Entry 6UCV (electron microscopy, 4.10 A resolution (low resolution: residue-level contacts below are approximate; hydrogen-bond / salt-bridge calls are withheld)); this record covers chains A and D of the 20 polymer chains in the assembly.

[Chain A]
Molecule: Mitochondrial import receptor subunit TOM40
Organism: Saccharomyces cerevisiae (strain ATCC 204508 / S288c)
UniProtKB: P23644 (TOM40_YEAST); numbering as in UniProt (aligned over 1-387)
Sequence (397 residues; numbered 1 to 397; the number before each row is that of its first residue):
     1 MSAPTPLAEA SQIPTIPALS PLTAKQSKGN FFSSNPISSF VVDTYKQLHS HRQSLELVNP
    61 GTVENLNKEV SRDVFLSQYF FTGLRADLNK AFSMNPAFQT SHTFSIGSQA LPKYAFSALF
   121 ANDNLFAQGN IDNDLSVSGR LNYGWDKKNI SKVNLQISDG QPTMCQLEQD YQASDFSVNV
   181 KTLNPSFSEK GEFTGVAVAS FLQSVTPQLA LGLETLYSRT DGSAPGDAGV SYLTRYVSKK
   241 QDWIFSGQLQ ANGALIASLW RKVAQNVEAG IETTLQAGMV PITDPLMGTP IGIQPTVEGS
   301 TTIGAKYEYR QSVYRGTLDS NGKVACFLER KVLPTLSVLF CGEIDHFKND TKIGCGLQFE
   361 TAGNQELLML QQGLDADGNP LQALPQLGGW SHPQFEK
Disordered / not traced: 1-42, 277-294, 374-397
Construct notes: expression tag (388-397)
Ligand contacts: 1,2-dimyristoyl-rac-glycero-3-phosphocholine (MC3): Leu-84, Arg-85, Ala-86, Phe-104, Ile-106, Leu-328, Arg-330, Val-332, Val-338, Phe-340, Cys-355, Leu-357
From the paper describing this entry:
  - binding site for 1,2-dimyristoyl-rac-glycero-3-phosphocholine: Arg-330 (proposed by the authors, not directly observed)
  - mutagenesis - K90A/H102A: abolished binding to Mitochondrial import receptor subunit TOM7
  - mutagenesis - K90A/H102A: decreased growth in response to Tom7
  - mutagenesis - D87N/E329N/E360N, D87N/D132N/D134N/E329N/E360N: decreased growth

[Chain D]
Molecule: Mitochondrial import receptor subunit TOM6
Organism: Saccharomyces cerevisiae (strain ATCC 204508 / S288c)
UniProtKB: P33448 (TOM6_YEAST); numbering as in UniProt (aligned over 1-61)
Sequence (61 residues; numbered 1 to 61; the number before each row is that of its first residue):
     1 MDGMFAMPGA AAGAASPQQP KSRFQAFKES PLYTIALNGA FFVAGVAFIQ SPLMDMLAPQ
    61 L
Disordered / not traced: 1-26
Swiss-Prot annotation at these positions:
  - modified residue: Met-1 (N-acetylmethionine)

[How chain A and chain D interact]
Pairs across the interface - 23 pairs, chain A then chain D:
  Ala-257(A) with Phe-42(D)
  Leu-259(A) with Val-46(D); Gln-50(D)
  Arg-261(A) with Ile-49(D); Gln-50(D); Asp-55(D)
  Val-263(A) with Asp-55(D); Ala-58(D)
  Asn-266(A) with Leu-61(D)
  Ala-269(A) with Met-54(D)
  Ile-271(A) with Phe-42(D); Gly-45(D)
  Thr-273(A) with Phe-42(D)
  Pro-295(A) with Pro-31(D)
  Val-297(A) with Pro-31(D); Thr-34(D); Ile-35(D)
  Gly-299(A) with Asn-38(D)
  Ser-300(A) with Asn-38(D)
  Thr-301(A) with Asn-38(D); Phe-41(D)
  Tyr-307(A) with Leu-57(D)
  Ser-320(A) with Phe-41(D)
Interface residues without a listed pair, chain A (22 interface residues in all): Trp-243, Phe-245, Val-267, Gly-270, Glu-298, Ile-303, Tyr-309
Interface residues without a listed pair, chain D (17 interface residues in all): Phe-48, Pro-59

[Summary]
The interface between chain A and chain D involves 22 residues on one side and 17 on the other. Chain A binds
1,2-dimyristoyl-rac-glycero-3-phosphocholine. The paper reports a binding site for
1,2-dimyristoyl-rac-glycero-3-phosphocholine at Arg-330(A); D87N/E329N/E360N and D87N/D132N/D134N/E329N/E360N
of chain A reduce growth.
Chain A is Mitochondrial import receptor subunit TOM40 and chain D is Mitochondrial import receptor subunit
TOM6, both from Saccharomyces cerevisiae (strain ATCC 204508 / S288c); the structure, Cryo-EM structure of the
mitochondrial TOM complex from yeast (tetramer), was determined by electron microscopy together with 6UCU from
the same study.
